Entry 4YM5 (X-ray diffraction, 4.00 A resolution (low resolution: residue-level contacts below are approximate; hydrogen-bond / salt-bridge calls are withheld)); this record covers chains D and I of the 10 polymer chains in the assembly.

[Chain D]
Protein: Histone H2B type 1-J
From: Homo sapiens
Reference sequence: P06899 (H2B1J_HUMAN); residues 0-125 here correspond to UniProt positions 1-126 (UniProt number = residue number + 1)
Sequence (129 residues; numbered -3 to 125; the number before each row is that of its first residue; numbers below 1 keep their minus sign (Gly-3 is residue -3)):
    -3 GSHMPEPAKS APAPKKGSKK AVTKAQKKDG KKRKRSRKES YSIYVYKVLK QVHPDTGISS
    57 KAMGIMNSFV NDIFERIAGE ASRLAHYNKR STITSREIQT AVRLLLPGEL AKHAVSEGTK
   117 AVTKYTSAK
Not modelled in the structure: -3 to 31, 125
Differences from the reference sequence: expression tag (-3 to -1)
UniProt features mapped onto this chain:
  - modified residue: Pro1 (N-acetylproline), Glu2 (ADP-ribosyl glutamic acid), Lys5 (N6-(2-hydroxyisobutyryl)lysine), Ser6 (ADP-ribosylserine), Lys11 (N6-(beta-hydroxybutyryl)lysine), Lys12 (N6-(2-hydroxyisobutyryl)lysine), Ser14 (Phosphoserine), Lys15 (N6-acetyllysine), Lys16 (N6-(beta-hydroxybutyryl)lysine), Lys20 (N6-(2-hydroxyisobutyryl)lysine), Lys23 (N6-(2-hydroxyisobutyryl)lysine), Lys24 (N6-(2-hydroxyisobutyryl)lysine), Lys34 (N6-(2-hydroxyisobutyryl)lysine), Glu35 (PolyADP-ribosyl glutamic acid), Ser36 (Phosphoserine), Lys43 (N6-(2-hydroxyisobutyryl)lysine), Lys46 (N6-(2-hydroxyisobutyryl)lysine), Lys57 (N6,N6-dimethyllysine), Arg79 (Dimethylated arginine), Lys85 (N6,N6,N6-trimethyllysine) and 6 more in UniProt
  - glycosylation: Ser112 (O-linked (GlcNAc) serine)
  - cross-link (Glycyl lysine isopeptide (Lys-Gly)): Lys5 (interchain with G-Cter in SUMO2), Lys20 (interchain with G-Cter in SUMO2), Lys34 (interchain with G-Cter in ubiquitin), Lys120 (interchain with G-Cter in ubiquitin)

[Chain I]
Molecule: 144 mer-DNA
Sequence (144 nucleotides; numbered 1 to 144; the number before each row is that of its first residue):
     1 ATCAATATCC ACCTGCAGAT TCTACCAAXG TGTATTTGGA AACTGCTCCA TCAAAAGGCA
    61 TGTTCAGCTG AACCAGCTGA ACATGCCTTT TGATGGAGCA GTTTCCAAAT ACACAATTGG
   121 TAGAATCTGC AGGTGGATAT TGAT
Modified positions: T64 ((6-4)photoproduct) at position 29

[Chain D / chain I interface]
Residue-residue contacts (13; chain D residue first):
  Ser32(D) with DT102(I)
  Tyr42(D) with DT20(I)
  Gly53(D) with DT20(I)
  Ile54(D) with DA19(I); DT20(I)
  Ser55(D) with DA19(I)
  Ser56(D) with DA19(I)
  Arg86(D) with DG38(I); DG39(I)
  Ser87(D) with DT37(I); DG38(I)
  Thr88(D) with DT37(I); DG38(I)
Interface residues without a listed pair, chain D (12 interface residues in all): Arg33, Glu35, Lys85
Interface residues without a listed pair, chain I (9 interface residues in all): DA27, DA28, DG101

[Summary]
12 residues of chain D face 9 of chain I across their interface.
Chain D is Histone H2B type 1-J (Homo sapiens) and chain I is 144 mer-DNA; the structure, Crystal structure of
the human nucleosome containing 6-4PP (inside), was determined by X-ray diffraction together with 4YM6 from
the same study.
